Entry 9EOJ (electron microscopy, 17.00 A resolution (very low resolution: no residue pairs are listed; an interface is given only as per-side residue counts)); this record covers chains Z and d of the 30 polymer chains in the assembly.

# Chain Z
Molecule: Gamma-tubulin complex component
Source organism: Xenopus laevis
UniProtKB: A0A8J0T6B8 (A0A8J0T6B8_XENLA); numbering as in UniProt (aligned over 1-896)
Sequence (896 residues; each row starts with the number of its first residue):
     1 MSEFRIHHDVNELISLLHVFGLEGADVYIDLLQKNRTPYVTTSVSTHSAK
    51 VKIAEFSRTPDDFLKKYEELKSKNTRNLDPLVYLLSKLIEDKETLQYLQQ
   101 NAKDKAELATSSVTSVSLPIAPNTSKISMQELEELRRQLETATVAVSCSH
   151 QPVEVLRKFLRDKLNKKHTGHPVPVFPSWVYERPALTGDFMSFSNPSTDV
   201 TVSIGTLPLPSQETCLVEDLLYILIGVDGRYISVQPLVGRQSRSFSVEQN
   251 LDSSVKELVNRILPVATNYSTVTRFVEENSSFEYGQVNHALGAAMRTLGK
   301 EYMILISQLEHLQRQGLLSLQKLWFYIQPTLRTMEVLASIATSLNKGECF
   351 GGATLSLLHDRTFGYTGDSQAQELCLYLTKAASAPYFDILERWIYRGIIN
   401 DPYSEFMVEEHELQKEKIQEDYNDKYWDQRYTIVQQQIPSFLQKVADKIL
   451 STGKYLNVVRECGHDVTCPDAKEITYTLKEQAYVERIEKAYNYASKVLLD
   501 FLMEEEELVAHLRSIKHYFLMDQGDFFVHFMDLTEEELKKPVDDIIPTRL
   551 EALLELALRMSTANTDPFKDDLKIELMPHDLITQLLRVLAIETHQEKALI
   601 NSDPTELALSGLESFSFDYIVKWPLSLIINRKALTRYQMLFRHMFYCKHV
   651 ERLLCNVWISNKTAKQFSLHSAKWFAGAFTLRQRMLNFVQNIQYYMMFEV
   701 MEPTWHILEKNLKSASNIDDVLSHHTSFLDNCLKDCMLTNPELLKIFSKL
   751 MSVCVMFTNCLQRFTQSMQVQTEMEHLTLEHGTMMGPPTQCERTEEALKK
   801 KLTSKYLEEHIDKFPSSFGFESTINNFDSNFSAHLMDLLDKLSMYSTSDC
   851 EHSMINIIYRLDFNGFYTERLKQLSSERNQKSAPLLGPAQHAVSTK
Unresolved in the structure: 1-208, 412-426, 577-604, 664-672, 765-820, 868-896

# Chain d
Molecule: Gamma-tubulin complex component 3 homolog
Source organism: Xenopus laevis
UniProtKB: O73787 (GCP3_XENLA); numbering as in UniProt (aligned over 1-906)
Sequence (906 residues; numbered 1 to 906; the number before each row is that of its first residue):
     1 MAVPDQKSPNVLLQNLCCRILGKGEADVAQQFQYAVRVIGSNFAPTVERD
    51 EFLVTEKIKKEFVRQRREADGALFSELHRKLQSQGVLKNRWSILYLLLSL
   101 SEDPRKQPNKTSSFAALFAQALPRDAHSTPYYYARPQSLPLSYQDRNVQC
   151 AQNAASIGSSGISSIGMYALNGPTPQSIIQGQSNQTPNMGDALRQQLGSR
   201 LAWTLAAGQQPSQQSTTTKGLPNTVSRNVPRTRREGDSSGSVEITETSLV
   251 RDLLYVFQGIDGKFVKMCNSENCYKVDGKVAVSKSLKDITSKLSELGWLH
   301 NKIKKYTDQRSLDRAFGLVGQSFCAALHQELKEYYRLLSVLHSQLQVEDD
   351 QGVNLGVESSLTLRRLLVWTFDPKIRLKTLAALVDHCQGRKGGELASAVH
   401 AYTKTGDPYMRSLVQHILGLVAYPILNFLYRWIYDGELEDTYHEFFVASD
   451 PVVKTDRLWHDKYSLRKSMIPSFMTMDQSRKVLLIGKSINFLHQVCHDQT
   501 PASKAMAVGKSAESPKDAAELFTDLENAFQTKIDAAYFDTSKYLLDVLNK
   551 NYNLLEHMQAMRRYLLLGQGDFIRHLMDLLKPELVRPATTLYQHNLTGIL
   601 ETAVRATNAQFDNPEILKRLDVRLLEVSPGDTGWDVFSLDYHVDGPIATV
   651 FTRECMSHYLRVFNFLWRAKRMEYILTDIWKGHMCNAKLLKGMPELSGVL
   701 HQCHILASEMVHFIHQMQYYITFEVLECSWDELWNKVLKAQDLDHIIAAH
   751 DVFLDTIISRCLLDSESRALLNQLRAVFDQIIEFQNAQDALYRAALEELQ
   801 QRLQFEERKKERESEGEWGVTAAEEDVENKRIQEFQESIPKMRSQLRILT
   851 HFYQGIVQQFLVLLTTSTDESLRFLSFRLDFNEHYKAREPRLRVSMGTRG
   901 RRSFHV
Unresolved in the structure: 1-245, 349-358, 816-820, 886-906

# How chain Z and chain d interact
At this resolution (17 A) residue pairs are not listed: 42 residues of chain Z and 39 of chain d lie at the interface.

# In short
The interface between chain Z and chain d involves 42 residues on one side and 39 on the other.
Here chain Z is Gamma-tubulin complex component and chain d is Gamma-tubulin complex component 3 homolog, both
from Xenopus laevis. Entry 9EOJ (Vertebrate microtubule-capping gamma-tubulin ring complex) was determined by
electron microscopy (same publication as 9EOK).
